Entry 2YM5 (X-ray diffraction, 2.03 A resolution); this record covers chain A.

# Chain A
Molecule: Serine/threonine-protein kinase CHK1
Source organism: Homo sapiens
Notes: EC 2.7.11.1; fragment: kinase domain, residues 1-289
UniProtKB: O14757 (CHK1_HUMAN); residue numbers follow UniProt; this construct covers 1-289
Sequence (289 residues; each row starts with the number of its first residue):
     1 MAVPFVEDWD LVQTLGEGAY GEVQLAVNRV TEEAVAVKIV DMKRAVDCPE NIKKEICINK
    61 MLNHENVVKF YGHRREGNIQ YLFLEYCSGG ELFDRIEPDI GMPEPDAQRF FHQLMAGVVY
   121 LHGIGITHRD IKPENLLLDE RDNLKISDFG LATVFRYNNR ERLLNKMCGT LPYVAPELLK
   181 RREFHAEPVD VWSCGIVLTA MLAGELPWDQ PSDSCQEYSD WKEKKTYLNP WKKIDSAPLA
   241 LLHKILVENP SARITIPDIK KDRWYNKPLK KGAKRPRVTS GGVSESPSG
Disordered / not traced: 1-7, 17-21, 43-50, 77-78, 271-289
Ligand contacts: inhibitors (YM5; (3-{4-[(2S)-2-(aminomethyl)morpholin-4-yl]-7H-pyrrolo[2,3-d]pyrimidin-5-yl}phenyl)methanol): Leu15, Gly16, Val23, Ala36, Val68, Leu84, Glu85, Tyr86, Cys87, Glu91, Glu134, Asn135, Leu137, Ser147, Asp148
Curated features (UniProtKB/Swiss-Prot):
  - active site: Asp130 (Proton acceptor)
  - binding site (ATP): Leu15 to Val23, Lys38
  - modified residue (Phosphoserine): Ser280, Ser286
  - cross-link: Lys132 (Glycyl lysine isopeptide (Lys-Gly) (interchain with G-Cter in ubiquitin))
  - mutagenesis: Lys38 (K38R: Abolishes kinase activity), Asp130 (D130A: Abolishes kinase activity), Lys132 (K132R: Strong reduction of chromatin-associated CHK1 ubiquitination)
Reported in the primary citation:
  - specificity-determining residues: Tyr86, Cys87, Ser88 (proposed by the authors, not directly observed)

# In short
Ligands of chain A: inhibitors. From UniProt: active-site residue Asp130, 10 ATP-binding residues and 3
mutagenesis sites. From the paper: specificity determinants Tyr86, Cys87 and Ser88.
Chain A is Serine/threonine-protein kinase CHK1 (Homo sapiens); the structure, Crystal structure of checkpoint
kinase 1 (Chk1) in complex with inhibitors, was determined by X-ray diffraction together with 2YM3, 2YM4,
2YM6, 2YM7 and 2YM8 from the same study.
